Entry 7TK0 (electron microscopy, 4.40 A resolution (low resolution: residue-level contacts below are approximate; hydrogen-bond / salt-bridge calls are withheld)); this record covers chains G and H of the 27 polymer chains in the assembly.

# Chain G
Molecule: ATP synthase subunit gamma
Organism: Saccharomyces cerevisiae
UniProtKB: P38077 (ATPG_YEAST); residues 1-278 here correspond to UniProt positions 34-311 (UniProt number = residue number + 33)
Amino-acid sequence (278 residues; numbered 1 to 278; the number before each row is that of its first residue):
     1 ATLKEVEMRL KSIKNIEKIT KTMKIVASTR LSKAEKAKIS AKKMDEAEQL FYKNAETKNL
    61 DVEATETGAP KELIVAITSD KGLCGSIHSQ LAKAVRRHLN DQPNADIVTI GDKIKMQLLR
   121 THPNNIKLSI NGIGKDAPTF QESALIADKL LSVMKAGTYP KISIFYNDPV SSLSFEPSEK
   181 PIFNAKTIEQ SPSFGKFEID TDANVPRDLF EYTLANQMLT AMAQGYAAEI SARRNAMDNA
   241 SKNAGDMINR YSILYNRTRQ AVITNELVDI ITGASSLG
Disordered / not traced: 60-70, 277-278

# Chain H
Molecule: ATP synthase subunit delta
Organism: Saccharomyces cerevisiae
UniProtKB: Q12165 (ATPD_YEAST); residues 1-138 here correspond to UniProt positions 23-160 (UniProt number = residue number + 22)
Amino-acid sequence (138 residues; row label = number of the first residue in the row):
     1 AEAAAASSGL KLQFALPHET LYSGSEVTQV NLPAKSGRIG VLANHVPTVE QLLPGVVEVM
    61 EGSNSKKFFI SGGFATVQPD SQLCVTAIEA FPLESFSQEN IKNLLAEAKK NVSSSDAREA
   121 AEAAIQVEVL ENLQSVLK
Disordered / not traced: 1-10, 24-25, 91, 98, 116-117, 137-138

# How chain G and chain H interact
Contacting residue pairs (7; chain G residue first):
  Ser40(G) - Pro17(H)
  Ala41(G) - Pro17(H)
  Lys196(G) - Pro47(H)
  Phe197(G) - Pro47(H)
  Glu198(G) - Pro47(H)
  Glu198(G) - Thr48(H)
  Glu198(G) - Val49(H)
Other interface residues (no listed pair), chain H (5 interface residues in all): Leu16

# Overview
The chain G/chain H interface involves 5 residues from each chain.
Here chain G is ATP synthase subunit gamma and chain H is ATP synthase subunit delta, both from Saccharomyces
cerevisiae. Entry 7TK0 (Yeast ATP synthase State 1catalytic(c) without exogenous ATP backbone model) was
determined by electron microscopy together with 7TJS, 7TJT, 7TJU, 7TJV, 7TJW, 7TJX and 30 further entries from
the same study.
